Entry 1FST (X-ray diffraction, 2.70 A resolution); this record covers chain A.

Chain A:
Protein: Rho GDP-dissociation inhibitor 1
Organism: Homo sapiens
Notes: fragment: c-terminal domain
UniProtKB: P52565 (GDIR_HUMAN); numbering as in UniProt (aligned over 24-204)
Amino-acid sequence (182 residues; each row starts with the number of its first residue):
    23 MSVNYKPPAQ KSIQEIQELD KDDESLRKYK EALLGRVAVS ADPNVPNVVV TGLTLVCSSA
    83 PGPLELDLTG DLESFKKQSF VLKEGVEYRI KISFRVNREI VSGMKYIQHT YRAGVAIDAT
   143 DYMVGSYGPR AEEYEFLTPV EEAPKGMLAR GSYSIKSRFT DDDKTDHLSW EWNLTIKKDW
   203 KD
Disordered / not traced: 23-65, 204
Differences from the reference sequence: cloning artifact (23); engineered mutation A135 (Lys in P52565), A138 (Lys in P52565), A141 (Lys in P52565)
Curated features (UniProtKB/Swiss-Prot):
  - modified residue: S34 (Phosphoserine), K43 (N6-acetyllysine), S47 (Phosphoserine), K105 (N6-acetyllysine), K127 (N6-acetyllysine), K178 (N6-acetyllysine)
  - natural variant: D185 (deletion: In NPHS8)
  - mutagenesis: D45 (D45A: Loss of RHOA interaction; when associated with A-185), K99 (K99A: Loss of interaction with NGFR), D185 (D185A: Loss of RHOA interaction; when associated with A-45), K199 (K199A: Loss of interaction with NGFR)

Overview:
Curated annotation (UniProt) lists 4 mutagenesis sites.
Chain A is Rho GDP-dissociation inhibitor 1 (Homo sapiens); the structure, Crystal structure of truncated
human rhogdi triple mutant, was determined by X-ray diffraction together with 1FSO, 1FT0 and 1FT3 from the
same study.
